Entry 6UQ0 (X-ray diffraction, 3.56 A resolution); this record covers chains B and C of the 13 polymer chains in the assembly.

[Chain B]
Molecule: DNA-directed RNA polymerase II subunit RPB2
From: Saccharomyces cerevisiae (strain ATCC 204508 / S288c)
Notes: EC 2.7.7.6
UniProtKB: P08518 (RPB2_YEAST); residues 1-1224 here = UniProt positions 1-1224
Amino-acid sequence (1224 residues; each row starts with the number of its first residue):
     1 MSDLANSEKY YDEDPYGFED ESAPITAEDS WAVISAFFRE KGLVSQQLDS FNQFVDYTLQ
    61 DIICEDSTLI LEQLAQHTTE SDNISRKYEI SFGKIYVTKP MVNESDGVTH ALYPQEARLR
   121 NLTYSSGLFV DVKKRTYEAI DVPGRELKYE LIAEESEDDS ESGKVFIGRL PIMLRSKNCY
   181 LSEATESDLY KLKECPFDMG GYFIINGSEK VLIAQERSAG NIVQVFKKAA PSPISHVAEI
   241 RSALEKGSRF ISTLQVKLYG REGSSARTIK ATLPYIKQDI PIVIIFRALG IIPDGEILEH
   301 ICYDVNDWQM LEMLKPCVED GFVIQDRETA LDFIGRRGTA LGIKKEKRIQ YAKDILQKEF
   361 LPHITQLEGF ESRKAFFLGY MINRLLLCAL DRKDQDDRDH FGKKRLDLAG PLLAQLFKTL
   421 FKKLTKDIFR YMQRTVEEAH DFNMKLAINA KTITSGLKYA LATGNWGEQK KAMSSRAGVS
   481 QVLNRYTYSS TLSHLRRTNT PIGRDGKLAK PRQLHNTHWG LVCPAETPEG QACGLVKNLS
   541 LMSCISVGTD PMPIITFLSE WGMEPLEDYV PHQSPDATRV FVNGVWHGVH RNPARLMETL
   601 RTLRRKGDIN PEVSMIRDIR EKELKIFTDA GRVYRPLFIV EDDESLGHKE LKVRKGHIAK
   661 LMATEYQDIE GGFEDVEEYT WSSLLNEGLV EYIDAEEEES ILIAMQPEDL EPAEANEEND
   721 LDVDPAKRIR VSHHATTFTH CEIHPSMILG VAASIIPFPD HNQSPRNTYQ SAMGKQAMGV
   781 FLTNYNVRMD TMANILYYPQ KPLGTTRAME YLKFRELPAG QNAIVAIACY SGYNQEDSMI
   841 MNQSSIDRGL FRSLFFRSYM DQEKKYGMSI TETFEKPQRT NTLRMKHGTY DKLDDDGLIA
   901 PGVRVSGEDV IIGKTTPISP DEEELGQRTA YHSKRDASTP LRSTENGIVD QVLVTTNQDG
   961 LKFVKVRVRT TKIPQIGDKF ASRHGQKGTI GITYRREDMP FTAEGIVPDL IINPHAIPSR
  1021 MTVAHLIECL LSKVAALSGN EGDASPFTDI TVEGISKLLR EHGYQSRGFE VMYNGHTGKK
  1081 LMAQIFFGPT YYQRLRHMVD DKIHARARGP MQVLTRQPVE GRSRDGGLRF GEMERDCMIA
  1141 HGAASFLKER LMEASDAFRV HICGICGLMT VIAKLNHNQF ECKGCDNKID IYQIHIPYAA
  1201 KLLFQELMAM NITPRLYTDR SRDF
Unresolved in the structure: 1-19, 76-85, 139-161, 338-344, 439-445, 503-508, 644-646, 669-676, 715-720, 919-929, 1222-1224
Metal / ion sites: Zn2+: Cys1163, Cys1166, Cys1182, Cys1185

[Chain C]
Molecule: DNA-directed RNA polymerase II subunit RPB3
From: Saccharomyces cerevisiae (strain ATCC 204508 / S288c)
UniProtKB: P16370 (RPB3_YEAST); residue numbers follow UniProt; this construct covers 1-318
Amino-acid sequence (318 residues; row label = number of the first residue in the row):
     1 MSEEGPQVKI REASKDNVDF ILSNVDLAMA NSLRRVMIAE IPTLAIDSVE VETNTTVLAD
    61 EFIAHRLGLI PLQSMDIEQL EYSRDCFCED HCDKCSVVLT LQAFGESEST TNVYSKDLVI
   121 VSNLMGRNIG HPIIQDKEGN GVLICKLRKG QELKLTCVAK KGIAKEHAKW GPAAAIEFEY
   181 DPWNKLKHTD YWYEQDSAKE WPQSKNCEYE DPPNEGDPFD YKAQADTFYM NVESVGSIPV
   241 DQVVVRGIDT LQKKVASILL ALTQMDQDKV NFASGDNNTA SNMLGSNEDV MMTGAEQDPY
   301 SNASQMGNTG SGGYDNAW
Unresolved in the structure: 1, 269-318
UniProt features mapped onto this chain:
  - binding site (Zn(2+)): Cys86, Cys88, Cys92, Cys95
  - modified residue: Ser2 (N-acetylserine)
  - natural variant: Ala30 (A30D: In mutant RPB3-1)
  - mutagenesis: Lys9 (K9E: Transcript termination readthrough)
Metal / ion sites: Zn2+: Cys86, Cys88, Cys92, Cys95

[How chain B and chain C interact]
Contacting residue pairs - 64 pairs, chain B then chain C:
  Asn786(B) with Val57(C)
  Tyr797(B) with Glu61(C); Phe62(C), hydrogen bond (side chain-backbone)
  Tyr798(B) with Phe62(C); Arg66(C), hydrogen bond
  Ser844(B) with Ala168(C)
  Asp847(B) with His65(C); His167(C), hydrogen bond (backbone-side chain); Ala168(C)
  Arg848(B) with His65(C), hydrogen bond (backbone-side chain)
  Gly849(B) with His65(C)
  Arg852(B) with His65(C), hydrogen bond
  Arg969(B) with Ala59(C); Asp60(C), salt bridge; Glu61(C), salt bridge
  Thr970(B) with Glu61(C)
  Thr971(B) with Glu61(C), hydrogen bond
  Arg995(B) with Lys165(C)
  Arg996(B) with Ile38(C); Ala174(C), hydrogen bond (side chain-backbone); Ala175(C)
  Glu997(B) with Arg34(C); Arg35(C); Ile38(C); Ala39(C)
  Asp998(B) with Arg35(C), salt bridge
  Phe1001(B) with Arg34(C); Phe178(C), hydrophobic
  Ala1003(B) with Glu177(C); Phe178(C), hydrogen bond (backbone-backbone); Glu179(C)
  Gly1005(B) with Ile176(C)
  Arg1060(B) with Lys199(C), hydrogen bond (side chain-backbone); Glu200(C)
  Gly1063(B) with Pro202(C)
  Gln1065(B) with Trp192(C); Trp201(C)
  Arg1067(B) with Glu194(C), salt bridge
  Phe1069(B) with Trp201(C), hydrophobic
  Tyr1073(B) with Phe178(C); Glu179(C); Tyr180(C), hydrophobic
  Asn1074(B) with Asn31(C)
  Gly1075(B) with Asn31(C), hydrogen bond (backbone-side chain); Arg35(C)
  His1076(B) with Asn31(C)
  Thr1077(B) with Asn31(C), hydrogen bond (backbone-side chain)
  Gly1078(B) with Leu27(C); Asn31(C), hydrogen bond (backbone-side chain); Tyr180(C), hydrogen bond (backbone-side chain)
  Lys1079(B) with Tyr180(C)
  Lys1080(B) with Tyr180(C), hydrogen bond (backbone-side chain); Asp181(C), hydrogen bond (side chain-backbone); His188(C)
  Leu1081(B) with Thr189(C), hydrogen bond (backbone-side chain)
  Met1082(B) with Lys187(C); His188(C); Thr189(C); Asp190(C), hydrogen bond (backbone-backbone)
  Gln1084(B) with Thr189(C), hydrogen bond; Asp190(C), hydrogen bond (side chain-backbone); Tyr191(C); Trp192(C), hydrogen bond (side chain-backbone); Trp201(C)
Other interface residues (no listed pair), chain B (41 interface residues in all): Tyr785, Leu854, Ile948, Met999, Glu1004, Glu1070, Val1071
Other interface residues (no listed pair), chain C (38 interface residues in all): Leu69, Glu166, Ala173

[Overview]
41 residues of chain B and 38 residues of chain C are in contact; the contacts include 20 hydrogen bonds and 4
salt bridges. Among the polar pairs are Arg969(B)-Asp60(C), Arg969(B)-Glu61(C) and Asp998(B)-Arg35(C). UniProt
lists 4 Zn2+-binding residues and one mutagenesis site on chain C.
Chain B is DNA-directed RNA polymerase II subunit RPB2 and chain C is DNA-directed RNA polymerase II subunit
RPB3, both from Saccharomyces cerevisiae (strain ATCC 204508 / S288c); the structure, RNA polymerase II
elongation complex with 5-guanidinohydantoin lesion in state 4, was determined by X-ray diffraction (same
publication as 6UPX, 6UPY, 6UPZ, 6UQ1, 6UQ2 and 6UQ3).
